1C41 - chains B and C of the 5 polymer chains in the assembly; structure by X-ray diffraction, 3.10 A resolution.

# Chain B (and C)
Protein: Lumazine synthase
Organism: Magnaporthe grisea
Notes: EC 2.5.1.78; chain C of this document is another copy of the same molecule, construct and numbering; everything in this record applies to it too
UniProtKB: Q9UVT8 (RIB4_MAGGR); residue numbers follow UniProt; this construct covers 1-200
Sequence (200 residues; row label = number of the first residue in the row):
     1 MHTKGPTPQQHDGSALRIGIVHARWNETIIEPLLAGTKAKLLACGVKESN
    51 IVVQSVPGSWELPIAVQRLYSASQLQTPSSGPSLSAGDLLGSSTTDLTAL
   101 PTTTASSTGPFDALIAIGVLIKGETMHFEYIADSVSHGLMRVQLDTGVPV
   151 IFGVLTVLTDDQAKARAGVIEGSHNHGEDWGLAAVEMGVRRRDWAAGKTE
Disordered / not traced: 1-4, 77-106, 200
Residues lining bound ligands:
  - LMZ (5-nitroso-6-ribityl-amino-2,4(1h,3h)-pyrimidinedione), molecule 1: Ala23, Trp25, Asn26, Pro57, Gly58, Ser59, Trp60, Glu61, Val119, Leu120, Ile121, His127, Ile131
  - LMZ, molecule 2: Ile151, Phe152, Gly153, Trp180
Swiss-Prot annotation at these positions:
  - active site: His127 (Proton donor)
  - binding site (5-amino-6-(D-ribitylamino)uracil): Trp25, Ser59 to Glu61, Val119 to Ile121, Phe152
  - binding site ((2S)-2-hydroxy-3-oxobutyl phosphate): Glu124, Thr125, Arg166

# Interface between chain B and chain C
Residue-residue contacts (73; chain B residue first):
  Gly5(B) - Trp25(C)
  Gly5(B) - Asn26(C)  hydrogen bond (backbone-backbone)
  Pro6(B) - Arg24(C)
  Pro6(B) - Trp25(C)
  Thr7(B) - Arg24(C)  hydrogen bond (backbone-side chain)
  Thr7(B) - Glu27(C)  hydrogen bond
  Gln9(B) - Arg24(C)
  Glu129(B) - Tyr130(C)  hydrogen bond (backbone-side chain)
  Ala132(B) - Tyr130(C)
  Asp133(B) - Tyr130(C)
  Asp133(B) - Asp133(C)
  Ser136(B) - Trp60(C)
  Ser136(B) - Tyr130(C)
  Ser136(B) - Ser134(C)
  His137(B) - Asp133(C)  salt bridge
  His137(B) - Ser134(C)
  His137(B) - His137(C)
  Leu139(B) - Trp60(C)  hydrophobic
  Met140(B) - Trp60(C)
  Met140(B) - Pro63(C)  hydrophobic
  Met140(B) - Ser134(C)
  Arg141(B) - Arg141(C)
  Gln143(B) - Trp60(C)
  Gln143(B) - Ile64(C)
  Leu144(B) - Pro63(C)
  Leu144(B) - Ile64(C)  hydrophobic
  Leu144(B) - Gln67(C)  hydrogen bond (backbone-side chain)
  Leu144(B) - Gly138(C)
  Leu144(B) - Arg141(C)
  Leu144(B) - Val142(C)  hydrophobic
  Asp145(B) - Arg141(C)  salt bridge
  Gly147(B) - Ile64(C)
  Gly147(B) - Gln67(C)
  Gly147(B) - Arg68(C)
  Val150(B) - Trp60(C)  hydrogen bond (backbone-side chain)
  Ile151(B) - Glu61(C)
  Phe152(B) - Trp60(C)  hydrophobic
  Phe152(B) - Ile131(C)  hydrophobic
  Thr156(B) - Thr125(C)  hydrogen bond (backbone-side chain)
  Thr156(B) - Met126(C)  hydrogen bond (backbone-backbone)
  Thr156(B) - His127(C)  hydrogen bond (side chain-backbone)
  Thr156(B) - Tyr130(C)
  Val157(B) - Thr125(C)
  Leu158(B) - Glu124(C)
  Leu158(B) - Met126(C)  hydrophobic
  Gln162(B) - Glu124(C)
  Gln162(B) - Thr125(C)
  Arg166(B) - Glu124(C)  salt bridge
  Arg166(B) - Thr125(C)
  Ala183(B) - Pro57(C)  hydrophobic
  Glu186(B) - Arg24(C)  salt bridge
  Glu186(B) - Ser55(C)
  Glu186(B) - Val56(C)
  Glu186(B) - Pro57(C)
  Met187(B) - Val56(C)  hydrophobic
  Met187(B) - Glu61(C)
  Met187(B) - Ile64(C)  hydrophobic
  Arg190(B) - Ser55(C)  hydrogen bond (side chain-backbone)
  Trp194(B) - Gln54(C)  hydrogen bond
  Trp194(B) - Ala65(C)  hydrophobic
  Trp194(B) - Arg68(C)
  Trp194(B) - Leu69(C)
  Trp194(B) - Ala72(C)
  Trp194(B) - Leu75(C)
  Ala195(B) - Leu75(C)
  Gly197(B) - Ala72(C)
  Gly197(B) - Leu75(C)
  Gly197(B) - Gln76(C)  hydrogen bond (backbone-side chain)
  Lys198(B) - Ala72(C)
  Thr199(B) - Arg17(C)  hydrogen bond
  Thr199(B) - Val52(C)
  Thr199(B) - Gln54(C)
  Thr199(B) - Gln76(C)  hydrogen bond
Other interface residues (no listed pair), chain B (37 interface residues in all): Phe128, Val148, Pro149, Val154
Other interface residues (no listed pair), chain C (35 interface residues in all): Ser73, Val135

# Overview
The interface between chain B and chain C involves 37 residues on one side and 35 on the other, with 14
hydrogen bonds and 4 salt bridges. Polar contacts include His137(B)-Asp133(C), Asp145(B)-Arg141(C) and
Arg166(B)-Glu124(C). Ligands of chain B: compound LMZ.
Both chains are Lumazine synthase (Magnaporthe grisea). Entry 1C41 (Crystal structures of a pentameric fungal
and an icosahedral plant lumazine synthase reveals the structural basis ...) was determined by X-ray
diffraction, deposited together with 1C2Y.
